PDB entry 1APW | X-ray diffraction, 1.80 A resolution | chains E and I

[Chain E]
Protein: Penicillopepsin
Source organism: Penicillium janthinellum
Notes: EC 3.4.23.20
Reference sequence: P00798 (PENP_PENJA); residues 1-323 here = UniProt positions 1-323
Chain sequence (323 residues; row label = number of the first residue in the row):
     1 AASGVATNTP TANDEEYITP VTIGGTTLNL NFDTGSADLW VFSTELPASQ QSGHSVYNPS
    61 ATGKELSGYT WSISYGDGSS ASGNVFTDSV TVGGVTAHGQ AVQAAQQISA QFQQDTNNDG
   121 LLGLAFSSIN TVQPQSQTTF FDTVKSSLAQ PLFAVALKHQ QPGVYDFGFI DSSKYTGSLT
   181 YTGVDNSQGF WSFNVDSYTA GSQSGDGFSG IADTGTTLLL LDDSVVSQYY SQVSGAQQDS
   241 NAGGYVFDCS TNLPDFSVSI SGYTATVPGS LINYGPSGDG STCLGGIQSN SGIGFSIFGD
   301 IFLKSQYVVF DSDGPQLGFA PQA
Disulfide bonds: Cys249-Cys283
Glycans and other covalent adducts: alpha-D-mannopyranose (MAN) linked to Ser3; alpha-L-xylopyranose (HSY) linked to Thr7
Residues lining bound ligands: dimethylformamide (DMF): Gly76, Phe190, Ile211, Ile293, Ile297
UniProt features mapped onto this chain:
  - active site: Asp33, Asp213
  - glycosylation: Ser3 (O-linked (Man...) serine), Thr7 (O-linked (Man...) threonine)

[Chain I]
Protein: Inhibitor isovaleryl (iva)-val-val-difluorostatine-N-METHYLAMINE
Chain sequence (5 residues; numbered 4 to 1 plus 1 insertion-coded residue; the number before each row is that of its first residue):
     4 X
     3 V
     2 V
     1 X
    1A X
Modified residues: DFI (2,2-difluorostatine) at position 1; NME (methylamine) at position 1A; IVA (isovaleric acid) at position 4
Residues lining bound ligands: dimethylformamide (DMF): DFI_1, NME_1A, Val2

[Chain E / chain I interface]
Residue-residue contacts (26):
  Glu15(E) with IVA_4(I)
  Asn31(E) with DFI_1(I)
  Asp33(E) with DFI_1(I)
  Gly35(E) with DFI_1(I); NME_1A(I), hydrogen bond (backbone-backbone)
  Ser36(E) with NME_1A(I)
  Tyr75(E) with DFI_1(I); Val2(I)
  Gly76(E) with DFI_1(I), hydrogen bond (backbone-backbone); Val2(I), hydrogen bond (backbone-backbone)
  Asp77(E) with DFI_1(I); Val2(I), hydrogen bond (side chain-backbone); Val3(I)
  Ser79(E) with DFI_1(I)
  Leu121(E) with DFI_1(I)
  Asp213(E) with DFI_1(I)
  Gly215(E) with DFI_1(I), hydrogen bond (backbone-backbone); Val3(I)
  Thr216(E) with DFI_1(I); Val2(I); Val3(I)
  Thr217(E) with Val3(I), hydrogen bond (side chain-backbone); IVA_4(I)
  Leu218(E) with IVA_4(I)
  Leu220(E) with Val2(I), hydrophobic
  Tyr274(E) with IVA_4(I)
Also at the interface, not in a pair above, chain E (21 interface residues in all): Ser74, Phe112, Leu284, Ile297

[Overview]
The interface between chain E and chain I involves 21 residues on one side and 5 on the other, with 6 hydrogen
bonds. Among the polar pairs are Asp77(E)-Val2(I), Thr217(E)-Val3(I) and Gly35(E)-NME_1A(I). Dimethylformamide
is bound between chain E and chain I.
Chain E is Penicillopepsin (Penicillium janthinellum) and chain I is Inhibitor isovaleryl
(iva)-val-val-difluorostatine-N-METHYLAMINE; the structure, Crystallographic analysis of transition state
mimics bound to penicillopepsin: difluorostatine-and difluorostatone-containing peptides, was determined by
X-ray diffraction together with 1APV from the same study.
